7JY6 - chains E and U of the 11 polymer chains in the assembly; structure by electron microscopy, 2.50 A resolution.

Chain E:
Name: Protein RecA
Source organism: Escherichia coli
Reference sequence: A0A376NU07 (A0A376NU07_ECOLX); residues 0-333 here correspond to UniProt positions 1-334 (UniProt number = residue number + 1)
Amino-acid sequence (334 residues; numbered 0 to 333; the number before each row is that of its first residue; numbering starts at 0):
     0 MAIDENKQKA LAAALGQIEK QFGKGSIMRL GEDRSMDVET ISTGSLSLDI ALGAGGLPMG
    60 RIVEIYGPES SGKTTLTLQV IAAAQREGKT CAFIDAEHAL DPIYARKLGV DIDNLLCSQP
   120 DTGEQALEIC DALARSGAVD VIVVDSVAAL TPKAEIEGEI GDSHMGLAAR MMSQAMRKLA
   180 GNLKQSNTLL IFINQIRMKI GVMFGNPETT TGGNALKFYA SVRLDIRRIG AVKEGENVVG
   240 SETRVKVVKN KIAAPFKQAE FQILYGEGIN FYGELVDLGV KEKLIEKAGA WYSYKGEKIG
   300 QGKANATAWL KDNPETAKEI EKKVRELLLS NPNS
Not modelled in the structure: 0
Bound ions: Mg2+: Thr-73 (together with ATP-gamma-S)
Small-molecule neighbours:
  - ATP-gamma-S (AGS; phosphothiophosphoric acid-adenylate ester), molecule 1: Pro-67, Glu-68, Ser-69, Ser-70, Gly-71, Lys-72, Thr-73, Thr-74, Glu-96, Asp-100, Tyr-103, Ser-240, Tyr-264
  - ATP-gamma-S (AGS), molecule 2: Phe-217, Lys-248, Asn-249, Lys-250, Ile-251, Ala-252, Ala-253, Pro-254
Reported in the primary citation:
  - mutagenesis - K286N, K302N: decreased binding to dsDNA (citing earlier work)

Chain U:
Molecule: 45-nt DNA strand
Sequence (45 nucleotides; each row starts with the number of its first residue):
     1 TTTTTTTTTT TTTTTTTTTT TTTTTTTTTT TTTTTTTTTT TTTTT

Interface between chain E and chain U:
Residue-residue contacts - 17 pairs, chain E then chain U:
  Pro-67(E) / DT24(U)  phosphate contact
  Met-202(E) / DT18(U)  base contact
  Phe-203(E) / DT18(U)  base contact
  Phe-203(E) / DT19(U)  base contact
  Gly-204(E) / DT22(U)  base contact
  Asn-205(E) / DT20(U)  phosphate contact
  Asn-205(E) / DT22(U)  phosphate contact
  Pro-206(E) / DT22(U)  base contact
  Glu-207(E) / DT23(U)  phosphate contact
  Arg-226(E) / DT23(U)  hydrogen bond to the phosphate
  Arg-226(E) / DT24(U)  salt bridge to the phosphate
  Arg-227(E) / DT25(U)  base contact
  Ile-228(E) / DT25(U)  base contact
  Gly-229(E) / DT25(U)  sugar contact
  Gly-229(E) / DT26(U)  phosphate contact
  Ala-230(E) / DT26(U)  hydrogen bond to the phosphate
  Arg-243(E) / DT25(U)  base contact
Interface residues without a listed pair, chain U (9 interface residues in all): DT21

Summary:
13 residues of chain E and 9 residues of chain U are in contact; the contacts include 2 hydrogen bonds and 1
salt bridge. Polar pairs include Arg-226(E)/DT23(U), Ala-230(E)/DT26(U) and Arg-226(E)/DT24(U). Chain E binds
ATP-gamma-S. The paper reports that K286N and K302N of chain E reduce binding to dsDNA.
Here chain E is Protein RecA (Escherichia coli) and chain U is a 45-nt DNA strand. Entry 7JY6 (Analysis of a
strand exchange reaction with a mini filament of 9-RecA, oligo(dT)27 primary ssDNA, non-homologous ...) was
determined by electron microscopy (same publication as 7JY7, 7JY8 and 7JY9).
